PDB entry 1H6D | X-ray diffraction, 2.05 A resolution | chains A and C of the 4 polymer chains in the assembly

# Chain A (and C)
Name: Precursor form of glucose-fructose oxidoreductase
Organism: Zymomonas mobilis
Notes: EC 1.1.99.28; chain C of this document is another copy of the same molecule, construct and numbering; everything in this record applies to it too
Reference sequence: P75002 (P75002); numbering as in UniProt (aligned over 1-433)
Amino-acid sequence (433 residues; numbered 1 to 433; the number before each row is that of its first residue):
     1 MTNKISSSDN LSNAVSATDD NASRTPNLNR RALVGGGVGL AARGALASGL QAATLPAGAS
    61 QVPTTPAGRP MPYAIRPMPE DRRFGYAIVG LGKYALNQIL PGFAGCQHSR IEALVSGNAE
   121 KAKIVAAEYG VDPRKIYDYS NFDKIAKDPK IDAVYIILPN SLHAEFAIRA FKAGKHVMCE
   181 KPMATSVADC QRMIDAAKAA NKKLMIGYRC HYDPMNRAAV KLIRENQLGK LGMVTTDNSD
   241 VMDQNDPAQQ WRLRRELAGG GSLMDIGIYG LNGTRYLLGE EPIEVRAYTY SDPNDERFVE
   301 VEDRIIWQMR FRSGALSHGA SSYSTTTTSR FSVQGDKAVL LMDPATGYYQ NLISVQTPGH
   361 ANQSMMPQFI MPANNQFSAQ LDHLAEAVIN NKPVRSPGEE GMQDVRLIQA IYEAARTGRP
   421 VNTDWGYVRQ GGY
Unresolved in the structure: 1-50 (chain C: 1-51)
Small-molecule neighbours:
  - NADPH (NDP; NADPH dihydro-nicotinamide-adenine-dinucleotide phosphate), molecule 1: Val62, Pro63, Thr65, Pro66, Ala67, Gly68, Arg69
  - NADPH (NDP), molecule 2: Gly90, Leu91, Gly92, Lys93, Tyr94, Ala95, Ser116, Gly117, Asn118, Lys121, Tyr139, Ile157, Leu158, Pro159, Asn160, Leu162, His163, Glu180, Lys181, Pro182, Gly207, Arg209, Pro247, Ala248, Trp251, Arg252, Leu257, Asp265, Tyr269, Tyr348

# Chain A / chain C interface
Residue-residue contacts - 146 pairs, chain A then chain C:
  Ala53(A) - Pro293(C)
  Ala53(A) - Asn294(C)
  Ala53(A) - Val299(C)
  Thr54(A) - Glu296(C)
  Thr54(A) - Val299(C)
  Leu55(A) - Leu253(C)
  Leu55(A) - Arg254(C)
  Leu55(A) - Glu296(C)
  Leu55(A) - Val299(C)  hydrophobic
  Leu55(A) - Glu300(C)
  Pro56(A) - Gln244(C)
  Pro56(A) - Glu296(C)
  Gly58(A) - Gln250(C)
  Ala59(A) - Gln250(C)
  Ala59(A) - Arg254(C)  hydrogen bond (backbone-side chain)
  Ser60(A) - Arg254(C)
  Val62(A) - Gln250(C)
  Val62(A) - Trp251(C)  hydrophobic
  Val62(A) - Arg254(C)  hydrogen bond (backbone-side chain)
  Val62(A) - Leu257(C)  hydrophobic
  Pro63(A) - Leu257(C)
  Thr64(A) - Leu162(C)
  Thr64(A) - Arg254(C)
  Thr64(A) - Glu256(C)
  Pro66(A) - Tyr139(C)  hydrophobic
  Pro66(A) - Leu162(C)  hydrophobic
  Pro66(A) - Glu165(C)
  Pro66(A) - Phe166(C)  hydrophobic
  Ala67(A) - Tyr139(C)
  Gly68(A) - Gly117(C)
  Gly68(A) - Asn118(C)
  Arg69(A) - Asn118(C)  hydrogen bond (backbone-side chain)
  Arg69(A) - Lys121(C)  hydrogen bond (backbone-side chain)
  Arg69(A) - Pro247(C)  hydrogen bond (side chain-backbone)
  Arg69(A) - Gln250(C)
  Pro70(A) - Lys121(C)  hydrogen bond (backbone-side chain)
  Pro70(A) - Pro247(C)  hydrophobic
  Met71(A) - Lys121(C)
  Pro72(A) - Gly92(C)
  Pro72(A) - Lys93(C)
  Pro72(A) - Leu96(C)
  Tyr73(A) - Lys93(C)
  Tyr73(A) - Asn97(C)  hydrogen bond (backbone-side chain)
  Tyr73(A) - Asn245(C)  hydrogen bond (side chain-backbone)
  Tyr73(A) - Asp246(C)
  Tyr73(A) - Pro247(C)
  Ala74(A) - Asn97(C)
  Ile75(A) - Lys93(C)
  Ile75(A) - Asn97(C)  hydrogen bond (backbone-side chain)
  Ile75(A) - Gln98(C)
  Ile75(A) - Tyr348(C)  hydrophobic
  Arg76(A) - Asn97(C)  hydrogen bond (side chain-backbone)
  Arg76(A) - Pro101(C)
  Arg76(A) - Tyr349(C)
  Met78(A) - Leu96(C)
  Met78(A) - Asn97(C)
  Pro79(A) - Glu128(C)
  Pro79(A) - Tyr129(C)
  Gly92(A) - Pro72(C)
  Lys93(A) - Pro72(C)
  Lys93(A) - Tyr73(C)
  Lys93(A) - Ile75(C)
  Leu96(A) - Met71(C)  hydrophobic
  Leu96(A) - Pro72(C)
  Leu96(A) - Met78(C)
  Asn97(A) - Tyr73(C)
  Asn97(A) - Ala74(C)
  Asn97(A) - Ile75(C)
  Asn97(A) - Arg76(C)  hydrogen bond (backbone-side chain)
  Gln98(A) - Ile75(C)
  Pro101(A) - Arg76(C)
  Ala104(A) - Ala104(C)  hydrophobic
  Gly117(A) - Gly68(C)
  Asn118(A) - Gly68(C)
  Asn118(A) - Arg69(C)
  Lys121(A) - Arg69(C)  hydrogen bond (side chain-backbone)
  Lys121(A) - Pro70(C)  hydrogen bond (side chain-backbone)
  Lys121(A) - Met71(C)
  Glu128(A) - Pro79(C)
  Tyr129(A) - Pro79(C)
  Tyr139(A) - Pro66(C)  hydrophobic
  Tyr139(A) - Ala67(C)
  Leu162(A) - Thr64(C)
  Leu162(A) - Pro66(C)  hydrophobic
  Phe166(A) - Pro66(C)  hydrophobic
  Gln244(A) - Pro56(C)
  Asn245(A) - Tyr73(C)  hydrogen bond (backbone-side chain)
  Asp246(A) - Tyr73(C)
  Pro247(A) - Arg69(C)  hydrogen bond (backbone-side chain)
  Pro247(A) - Pro70(C)  hydrophobic
  Pro247(A) - Tyr73(C)
  Gln250(A) - Gly58(C)
  Gln250(A) - Ala59(C)
  Gln250(A) - Val62(C)
  Gln250(A) - Arg69(C)
  Trp251(A) - Val62(C)  hydrophobic
  Leu253(A) - Leu55(C)
  Arg254(A) - Leu55(C)
  Arg254(A) - Ala59(C)  hydrogen bond (side chain-backbone)
  Arg254(A) - Ser60(C)  hydrogen bond (side chain-backbone)
  Arg254(A) - Val62(C)  hydrogen bond (side chain-backbone)
  Arg254(A) - Thr64(C)
  Glu256(A) - Thr64(C)
  Leu257(A) - Val62(C)  hydrophobic
  Leu257(A) - Pro63(C)
  Pro293(A) - Ala53(C)
  Glu296(A) - Thr54(C)
  Glu296(A) - Leu55(C)
  Glu296(A) - Pro56(C)
  Val299(A) - Ala53(C)
  Val299(A) - Thr54(C)
  Val299(A) - Leu55(C)
  Glu300(A) - Leu55(C)
  Thr327(A) - Gln368(C)
  Thr327(A) - Phe369(C)
  Pro344(A) - Gln368(C)
  Thr346(A) - Phe369(C)
  Gly347(A) - Gln368(C)
  Gly347(A) - Phe369(C)
  Tyr348(A) - Ile75(C)  hydrophobic
  Tyr348(A) - Gln368(C)  hydrogen bond (backbone-backbone)
  Tyr348(A) - Phe369(C)
  Tyr349(A) - Pro367(C)
  Tyr349(A) - Gln368(C)  hydrogen bond (backbone-backbone)
  Tyr349(A) - Phe369(C)
  Tyr349(A) - Met371(C)
  Gln350(A) - Gln350(C)
  Gln350(A) - Met365(C)
  Gln350(A) - Met366(C)
  Gln350(A) - Pro367(C)
  Met365(A) - Gln350(C)
  Met366(A) - Gln350(C)
  Pro367(A) - Tyr349(C)
  Pro367(A) - Gln350(C)
  Gln368(A) - Thr327(C)
  Gln368(A) - Pro344(C)
  Gln368(A) - Gly347(C)
  Gln368(A) - Tyr348(C)  hydrogen bond (backbone-backbone)
  Gln368(A) - Tyr349(C)  hydrogen bond (backbone-backbone)
  Phe369(A) - Arg209(C)
  Phe369(A) - Thr327(C)
  Phe369(A) - Thr346(C)
  Phe369(A) - Gly347(C)
  Phe369(A) - Tyr348(C)
  Ile370(A) - Tyr349(C)
  Met371(A) - Tyr349(C)
Other interface residues (no listed pair), chain A (75 interface residues in all): Thr65, Glu80, Leu91, Arg209, Asp240, Asp243, Asn294, Arg297, Ser329
Other interface residues (no listed pair), chain C (77 interface residues in all): Gln61, Thr65, Glu80, Leu91, Asp243, Asp295, Arg297, Ser329, Ile370

# In short
75 residues of chain A and 77 residues of chain C are in contact; the contacts include 22 hydrogen bonds.
Polar contacts include Ala59(A)-Arg254(C), Val62(A)-Arg254(C) and Arg69(A)-Asn118(C). Bound to chain A: NADPH.
Chain A and chain C are both Precursor form of glucose-fructose oxidoreductase (Zymomonas mobilis); the
structure, Oxidized Precursor Form of Glucose-Fructose Oxidoreductase from Zymomonas mobilis complexed with
glycerol, was determined by X-ray diffraction together with 1H6A, 1H6B and 1H6C from the same study.
